PDB entry 7PBR | electron microscopy, 3.00 A resolution | chains C and D of the 8 polymer chains in the assembly

== Chain C (and D) ==
Molecule: Holliday junction ATP-dependent DNA helicase RuvB
Source organism: Streptococcus thermophilus
Notes: EC 3.6.4.12; chain D of this document is another copy of the same molecule, construct and numbering; everything in this record applies to it too
Reference sequence: A0A2U2MES7 (A0A2U2MES7_STRTR); residues 19-333 here = UniProt positions 19-333
Chain sequence (315 residues; numbered 19 to 333; the number before each row is that of its first residue):
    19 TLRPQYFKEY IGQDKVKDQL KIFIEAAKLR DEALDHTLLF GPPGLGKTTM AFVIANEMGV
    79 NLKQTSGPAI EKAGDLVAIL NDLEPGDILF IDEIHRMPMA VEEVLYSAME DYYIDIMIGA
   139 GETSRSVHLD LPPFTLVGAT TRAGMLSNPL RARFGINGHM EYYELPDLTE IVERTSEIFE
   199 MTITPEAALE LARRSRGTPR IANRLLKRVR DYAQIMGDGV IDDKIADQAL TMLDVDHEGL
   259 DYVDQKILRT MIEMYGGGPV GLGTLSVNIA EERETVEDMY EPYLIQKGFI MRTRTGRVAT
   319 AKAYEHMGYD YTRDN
Disordered / not traced: 137-140, 332-333 (chain D: 332-333)
Metal / ion sites: Mg2+: Thr66 (together with ATP-gamma-S)
Ligand contacts:
  - ATP-gamma-S (AGS; phosphothiophosphoric acid-adenylate ester), molecule 1: Leu20, Arg21, Pro22, Tyr28, Ile29, Pro61, Gly62, Leu63, Gly64, Lys65, Thr66, Thr67, Thr159, Tyr181, Ile189, Arg192, Pro217, Arg218, Asn221
  - ATP-gamma-S (AGS), molecule 2: Glu128, Pro167, Arg171

== Interface between chain C and chain D ==
Residue-residue contacts - 36 pairs, chain C then chain D:
  Gln37(C) - Met250(D)
  Ile40(C) - Ile233(D)  hydrophobic
  Ile40(C) - Met234(D)  hydrophobic
  Phe41(C) - Arg226(D)
  Phe41(C) - Asp229(D)
  Ala44(C) - Asp229(D)
  Ala44(C) - Gln232(D)
  Ala44(C) - Ile233(D)  hydrophobic
  Arg48(C) - Arg228(D)
  Arg48(C) - Asp229(D)  salt bridge
  Arg48(C) - Gln232(D)
  Asp53(C) - Arg226(D)  salt bridge
  Phe58(C) - Tyr298(D)
  Glu121(C) - Pro86(D)
  Glu121(C) - Arg114(D)  salt bridge
  Glu128(C) - Arg218(D)  salt bridge
  Tyr131(C) - Gln82(D)  hydrogen bond
  Arg160(C) - Glu290(D)  salt bridge
  Ala161(C) - Met297(D)  hydrophobic
  Gly162(C) - Glu292(D)
  Gly162(C) - Thr293(D)
  Gly162(C) - Asp296(D)
  Asn166(C) - Pro61(D)
  Arg169(C) - Met297(D)
  Ala170(C) - Arg218(D)
  Arg171(C) - Arg218(D)
  Phe172(C) - Arg222(D)
  Gly173(C) - Arg222(D)
  Gly173(C) - Arg226(D)  hydrogen bond (backbone-side chain)
  His177(C) - Glu289(D)  salt bridge
  Glu179(C) - Tyr260(D)
  Gln304(C) - Val285(D)
  Gln304(C) - Ala288(D)
  Arg310(C) - Tyr273(D)
  Arg310(C) - Thr282(D)  hydrogen bond
  Arg312(C) - Thr313(D)
Interface residues without a listed pair, chain C (34 interface residues in all): Lys33, Glu43, Leu47, Asp129, Asp133, Met135, Thr159, Ile174, Ile303, Met309
Interface residues without a listed pair, chain D (35 interface residues in all): Arg21, Ala87, Lys225, Tyr230, Leu251, Val261, Met272, Gly281, Asn286

== Overview ==
34 residues of chain C face 35 of chain D across their interface; the contacts include 3 hydrogen bonds and 6
salt bridges. Polar contacts include Arg48(C)-Asp229(D), Asp53(C)-Arg226(D) and Glu121(C)-Arg114(D). Ligands
of chain C: ATP-gamma-S.
Both chains are Holliday junction ATP-dependent DNA helicase RuvB (Streptococcus thermophilus). Entry 7PBR
(RuvAB branch migration motor complexed to the Holliday junction - RuvB AAA+ state s0-A [t2 dataset]) was
determined by electron microscopy together with 7PBL, 7PBM, 7PBN, 7PBO, 7PBP, 7PBQ and 3 further entries from
the same study.
